7AX2 - chain A; structure by X-ray diffraction, 2.10 A resolution.

Chain A:
Molecule: Scone-E
Organism: synthetic construct
Chain sequence (358 residues; numbered 1 to 358; the number before each row is that of its first residue):
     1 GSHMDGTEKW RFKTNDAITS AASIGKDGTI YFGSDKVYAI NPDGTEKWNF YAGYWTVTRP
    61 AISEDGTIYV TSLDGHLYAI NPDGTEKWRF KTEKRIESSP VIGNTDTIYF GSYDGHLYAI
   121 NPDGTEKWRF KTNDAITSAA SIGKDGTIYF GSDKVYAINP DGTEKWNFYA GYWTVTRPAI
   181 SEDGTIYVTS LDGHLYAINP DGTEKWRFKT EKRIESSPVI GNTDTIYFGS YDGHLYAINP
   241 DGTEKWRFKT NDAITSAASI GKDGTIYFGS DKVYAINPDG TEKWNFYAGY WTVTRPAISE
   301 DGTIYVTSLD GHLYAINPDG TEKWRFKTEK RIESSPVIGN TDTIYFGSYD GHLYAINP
Unresolved in the structure: 1-17, 170-172, 332-358
Bound ions: Na+: R247 (together with Monolacunary Keggin (STA))
Ligand contacts:
  - Monolacunary Keggin (STA) (S5T): H234, W246, R247, F248, K249
  - Keggin (STA) (SIW): T19, S20, A21, V57, T58, R59, E97, S98, S99, T137, S138, A139, V175, T176, R177, E215, S216, S217, T255, S256, A257, T294, R295

Overview:
Bound to chain A: Keggin (STA) and Monolacunary Keggin (STA).
Chain A is Scone-E (synthetic construct); the structure, Crystal structure of the computationally designed
Scone-E protein co-crystallized with STA, form b, was determined by X-ray diffraction together with 7AX0, 7AWY
and 7AWZ from the same study.
